9GE5 - chains G and K of the 18 polymer chains in the assembly; structure by electron microscopy, 3.35 A resolution.

[Chain G]
Name: Chromatin-remodeling ATPase INO80
From: Homo sapiens
Notes: EC 3.6.4.-
UniProt: Q9ULG1 (INO80_HUMAN); numbering as in UniProt (aligned over 518-1250)
Sequence (733 residues; each row starts with the number of its first residue):
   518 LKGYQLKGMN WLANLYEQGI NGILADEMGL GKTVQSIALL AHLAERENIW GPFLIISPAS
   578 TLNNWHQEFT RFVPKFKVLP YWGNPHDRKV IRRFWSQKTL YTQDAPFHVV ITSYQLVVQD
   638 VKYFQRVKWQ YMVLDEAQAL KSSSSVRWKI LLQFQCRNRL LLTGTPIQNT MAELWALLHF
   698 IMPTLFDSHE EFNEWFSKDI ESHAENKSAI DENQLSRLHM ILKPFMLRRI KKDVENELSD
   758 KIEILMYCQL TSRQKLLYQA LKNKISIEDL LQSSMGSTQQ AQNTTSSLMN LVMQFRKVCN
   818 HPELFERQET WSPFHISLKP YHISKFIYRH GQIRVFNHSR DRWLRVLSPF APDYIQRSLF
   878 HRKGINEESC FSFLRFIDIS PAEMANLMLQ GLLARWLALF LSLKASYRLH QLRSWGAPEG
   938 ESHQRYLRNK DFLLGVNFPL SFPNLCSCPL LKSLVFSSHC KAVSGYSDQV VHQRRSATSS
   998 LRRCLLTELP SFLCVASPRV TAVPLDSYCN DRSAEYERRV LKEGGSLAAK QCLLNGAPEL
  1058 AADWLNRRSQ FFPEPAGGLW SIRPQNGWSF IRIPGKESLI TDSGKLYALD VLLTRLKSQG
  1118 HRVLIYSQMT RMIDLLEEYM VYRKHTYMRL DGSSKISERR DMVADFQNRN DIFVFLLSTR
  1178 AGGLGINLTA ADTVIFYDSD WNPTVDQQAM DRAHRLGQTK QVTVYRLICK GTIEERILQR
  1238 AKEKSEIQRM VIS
Not modelled in the structure: 614-621, 713-728, 781-807
Swiss-Prot annotation at these positions:
  - binding site (ATP): Asp543 to Thr550
  - mutagenesis: Glu653 (E653Q: Abolishes DNA-dependent ATPase and nucleosome remodeling activities)
Ligand contacts: ADP (adenosine-5'-diphosphate): Gly546, Leu547, Gly548, Lys549, Val551, Arg588, Phe589, Asn1184, Arg1212, Leu1213, Gly1214

[Chain K]
Molecule: Hexasomal DNA Strand 1
Sequence (113 nucleotides; row label = number of the first residue in the row; numbers below 1 keep their minus sign (DA-40 is residue -40)):
   -40 ATATCTGACA CGTGCCTGGA GACTAGGGAG TAATCCCCTT GGCGGTTAAA ACGCGGGGGA
    20 CAGCGCGTAC GTGCGTTTAA GCGGTGCTAG AGCTGTCTAC GACCAATTGA GCG

[Interface between chain G and chain K]
Residue-residue contacts (34):
  Ala576(G) with DT-28(K), phosphate contact
  Gly600(G) with DC-26(K), phosphate contact
  Asn601(G) with DC-26(K), phosphate contact
  Pro602(G) with DC-26(K), phosphate contact; DC-25(K), phosphate contact
  Arg605(G) with DG-27(K), phosphate contact; DC-26(K), salt bridge to the phosphate
  Lys606(G) with DG51(K), salt bridge to the phosphate; DC52(K), phosphate contact
  Arg610(G) with DC52(K), phosphate contact; DT53(K), phosphate contact
  Gln632(G) with DT-28(K), hydrogen bond to the phosphate
  Lys639(G) with DG51(K), salt bridge to the phosphate
  Tyr640(G) with DG51(K), hydrogen bond to the phosphate
  Arg643(G) with DG51(K), hydrogen bond to the phosphate; DC52(K), salt bridge to the phosphate
  Leu808(G) with DA-33(K), sugar contact; DC-32(K), phosphate contact
  Val809(G) with DC-32(K), hydrogen bond to the phosphate
  Met810(G) with DC-32(K), phosphate contact
  Lys814(G) with DA-31(K), salt bridge to the phosphate
  Gln1125(G) with DC-30(K), sugar contact
  Met1126(G) with DC-30(K), phosphate contact
  Thr1127(G) with DC-30(K), hydrogen bond to the phosphate
  Arg1128(G) with DC-30(K), phosphate contact
  Asp1148(G) with DG-29(K), phosphate contact
  Gly1149(G) with DG-29(K), hydrogen bond to the phosphate; DT-28(K), base contact
  Ser1150(G) with DT-28(K), base contact
  Ile1153(G) with DG-27(K), phosphate contact
  Arg1156(G) with DT-28(K), salt bridge to the phosphate
  Ser1175(G) with DG-29(K), hydrogen bond to the phosphate
  Arg1177(G) with DG-29(K), phosphate contact
  Ala1178(G) with DG-29(K), hydrogen bond to the phosphate
Also at the interface, not in a pair above, chain G (28 interface residues in all): Leu633
Also at the interface, not in a pair above, chain K (13 interface residues in all): DA50

[Overview]
28 residues of chain G face 13 of chain K across their interface; the contacts include 8 hydrogen bonds and 6
salt bridges. Polar contacts include Gln632(G)-DT-28(K), Tyr640(G)-DG51(K) and Arg643(G)-DG51(K). Chain G
binds ADP.
Chain G is Chromatin-remodeling ATPase INO80 (Homo sapiens) and chain K is Hexasomal DNA Strand 1; the
structure, CryoEM structure of the human INO80-Hexasome complex, was determined by electron microscopy.
